Entry 6VGG (X-ray diffraction, 4.31 A resolution (low resolution: residue-level contacts below are approximate; hydrogen-bond / salt-bridge calls are withheld)); this record covers chains C and D of the 5 polymer chains in the assembly.

Chain C:
Molecule: 16-nt DNA strand
Sequence (16 nucleotides; numbered 2 to 17; the number before each row is that of its first residue):
     2 GAAGCCACAT CCTCTG
Residues lining bound ligands: mithramycin (QWP): DC12, DC13, DT14, DC15, DT16

Chain D:
Molecule: Runt-related transcription factor 2
Organism: Homo sapiens
Notes: fragment: DNA binding domain
Reference sequence: Q13950 (RUNX2_HUMAN); residues 111-287 here = UniProt positions 111-287
Sequence (177 residues; row label = number of the first residue in the row):
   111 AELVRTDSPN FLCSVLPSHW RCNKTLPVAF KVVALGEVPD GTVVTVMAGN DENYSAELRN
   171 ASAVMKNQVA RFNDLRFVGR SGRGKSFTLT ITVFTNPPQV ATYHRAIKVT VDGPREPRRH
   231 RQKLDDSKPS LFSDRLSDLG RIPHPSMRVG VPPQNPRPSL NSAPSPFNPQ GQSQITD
Disordered / not traced: 228-287
Residues lining bound ligands: mithramycin (QWP): Thr135, Asp184, Arg186
Swiss-Prot annotation at these positions:
  - region: Phe242 to Arg258 (Required for interaction with FOXO1)
  - modified residue: Arg267 (Asymmetric dimethylarginine)
  - cross-link: Lys238 (Glycyl lysine isopeptide (Lys-Gly) (interchain with G-Cter in SUMO2))
  - natural variant: Leu113 (L113R: In CLCD1), Ser118 (S118N: In CLCD1; S118R: In CLCD1), Phe121 (F121C: In CLCD1), Cys123 (C123R: In CLCD1), Arg131 (R131C: In CLCD1; R131G: In CLCD1; R131S: In CLCD1), Asn133 (deletion: In CLCD1), Leu136 (L136P: In CLCD1), Val156 (V156D: In CLCD1; V156G: In CLCD1), Arg169 (R169P: In CLCD1; R169Q: In CLCD1), Met175 (M175K: In CLCD1; M175R: In CLCD1; M175V: In CLCD1), Arg186 (R186T: In CLCD1), Phe187 (F187S: In CLCD1), 16 further natural variant entries in UniProt

Chain C / chain D interface:
Residue-residue contacts - 14 pairs, chain C then chain D:
  DA3(C) - Arg193(D)
  DA4(C) - Arg193(D)
  DG5(C) - Gly192(D)
  DG5(C) - Arg193(D)
  DG5(C) - Gly194(D)
  DG5(C) - Lys218(D)
  DG5(C) - Thr220(D)
  DC6(C) - Arg190(D)
  DC6(C) - Gly192(D)
  DC6(C) - Thr220(D)
  DC6(C) - Val221(D)
  DC6(C) - Asp222(D)
  DC7(C) - Val221(D)
  DC7(C) - Asp222(D)
Also at the interface, not in a pair above, chain C (6 interface residues in all): DA8
Also at the interface, not in a pair above, chain D (11 interface residues in all): His129, Arg131, Arg225

Overview:
Chain C and chain D form an interface of 6 and 11 residues respectively. Chain C binds mithramycin. Ligands of
chain D: mithramycin.
Here chain C is a 16-nt DNA strand and chain D is Runt-related transcription factor 2 (Homo sapiens). Entry
6VGG (Crystal structure of the DNA binding domains of human transcription factor ERG, human Runx2 bound to
...) was determined by X-ray diffraction together with 6VG2, 6VG8, 6VGD and 6VGE from the same study.
